Entry 8WT8 (electron microscopy, 2.90 A resolution); this record covers chains C and G of the 10 polymer chains in the assembly.

== Chain C ==
Molecule: IS621 transposase
Organism: Escherichia coli
UniProtKB: A0A0E0Y1P1 (A0A0E0Y1P1_ECO1C); residue numbers follow UniProt; this construct covers 1-326
Sequence (328 residues; each row starts with the number of its first residue; numbers below 1 keep their minus sign (Gly-1 is residue -1)):
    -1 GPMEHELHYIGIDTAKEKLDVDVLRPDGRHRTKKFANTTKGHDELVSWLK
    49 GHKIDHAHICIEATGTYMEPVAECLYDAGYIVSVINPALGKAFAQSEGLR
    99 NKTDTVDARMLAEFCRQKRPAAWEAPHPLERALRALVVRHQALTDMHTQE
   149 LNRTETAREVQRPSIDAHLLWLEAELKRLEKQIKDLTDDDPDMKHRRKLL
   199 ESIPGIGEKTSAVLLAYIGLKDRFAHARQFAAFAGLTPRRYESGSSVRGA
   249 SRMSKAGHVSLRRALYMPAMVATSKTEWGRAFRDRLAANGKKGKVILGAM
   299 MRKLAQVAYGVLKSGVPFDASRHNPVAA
Disordered / not traced: -1 to 4, 238-249, 322-326
Differences from the reference sequence: expression tag (-1 to 0)
Reported in the primary citation:
  - mutagenesis - D11A/E60A/D102A/D105A, S241A: abolished catalytic activity

== Chain G ==
Molecule: target DNA-donor DNA
Sequence (49 nucleotides; each row starts with the number of its first residue):
     1 GCCGGGTAATACCACCAAGCCGCCTTGTATTATCCCTCCAGTGCAGAGA
Disordered / not traced: 1-9, 39-49

== How chain C and chain G interact ==
Residue-residue contacts - 21 pairs, chain C then chain G:
  Ala13(C) with DG27(G), phosphate contact
  Lys14(C) with DT26(G), phosphate contact; DG27(G), hydrogen bond to the phosphate; DT28(G), phosphate contact
  Glu60(C) with DT25(G), sugar contact
  Thr62(C) with DT25(G), sugar contact; DT26(G), sugar contact
  Gly63(C) with DT25(G), base contact
  Tyr65(C) with DT26(G), sugar contact; DG27(G), sugar contact
  Pro85(C) with DC24(G), base contact; DT25(G), sugar contact
  Ala86(C) with DC23(G), base contact; DC24(G), sugar contact
  Lys89(C) with DC24(G), phosphate contact; DT25(G), phosphate contact
  Arg250(C) with DC21(G), hydrogen bond to the base
  Ser252(C) with DG22(G), sugar contact
  Lys253(C) with DG22(G), base contact
  Ala254(C) with DG22(G), base contact
  Gly255(C) with DG22(G), base contact
Also at the interface, not in a pair above, chain C (18 interface residues in all): Thr12, Asp102, Val257, Arg260

== In short ==
18 residues of chain C and 8 residues of chain G are in contact, with 2 hydrogen bonds. Among the polar pairs
are Arg250(C)-DC21(G) and Lys14(C)-DG27(G). From the paper: D11A/E60A/D102A/D105A and S241A of chain C abolish
catalytic activity.
Here chain C is IS621 transposase (Escherichia coli) and chain G is target DNA-donor DNA. Entry 8WT8 (Cryo-EM
structure of the IS621 recombinase in complex with bridge RNA, donor DNA, and target DNA ...) was determined
by electron microscopy together with 8WT6, 8WT7 and 8WT9 from the same study.
